PDB entry 8B0A | electron microscopy, 3.00 A resolution | chains C and J of the 11 polymer chains in the assembly

Chain C:
Name: Histone H2A type 1
Organism: Xenopus laevis
UniProtKB: P06897 (H2A1_XENLA); residues 0-129 here correspond to UniProt positions 1-130 (UniProt number = residue number + 1)
Sequence (130 residues; row label = number of the first residue in the row; numbering starts at 0):
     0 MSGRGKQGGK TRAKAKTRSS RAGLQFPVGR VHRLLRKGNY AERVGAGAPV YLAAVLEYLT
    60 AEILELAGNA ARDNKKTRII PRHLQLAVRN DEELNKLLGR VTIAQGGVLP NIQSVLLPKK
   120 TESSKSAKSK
Unresolved in the structure: 0-14, 119-129
Construct notes: conflict Arg99 (Gly100 in P06897), Ser123 (Ala124 in P06897)
UniProt features mapped onto this chain:
  - modified residue: Ser1 (N-acetylserine), Lys5 (N6-(2-hydroxyisobutyryl)lysine), Lys9 (N6-(2-hydroxyisobutyryl)lysine), Lys36 (N6-(2-hydroxyisobutyryl)lysine), Lys74 (N6-(2-hydroxyisobutyryl)lysine), Lys75 (N6-(2-hydroxyisobutyryl)lysine), Lys95 (N6-(2-hydroxyisobutyryl)lysine), Gln104 (N5-methylglutamine), Lys118 (N6-(2-hydroxyisobutyryl)lysine)
  - cross-link (Glycyl lysine isopeptide (Lys-Gly)): Lys13 (interchain with G-Cter in ubiquitin), Lys15 (interchain with G-Cter in ubiquitin), Lys119 (interchain with G-Cter in ubiquitin)

Chain J:
Molecule: DNA (149-MER) Widom 601 sequence
Sequence (160 nucleotides; each row starts with the number of its first residue; numbers below 1 keep their minus sign (DG-76 is residue -76)):
   -76 GCCTATCGAT GTATATATCT GACACGTGCC TGGAGACTAG GGAGTAATCC CCTTGGCGGT
   -16 TAAAACGCGG GGGACAGCGC GTACGTGCGT TTAAGCGGTG CTAGAGCTGT CTACGACCAA
    44 TTGAGCGGCC TCGGCACCGG GATTCTGATG GTCACCTAGA
Unresolved in the structure: 73-83

Interface between chain C and chain J:
Contacting residue pairs (15; chain C residue first):
  Arg29(C) - DG48(J)  sugar contact
  Arg29(C) - DC49(J)  salt bridge to the phosphate
  Arg35(C) - DA39(J)  salt bridge to the phosphate
  Arg42(C) - DG38(J)  hydrogen bond to the sugar
  Arg42(C) - DA39(J)  phosphate contact
  Val43(C) - DG38(J)  sugar contact
  Val43(C) - DA39(J)  hydrogen bond to the phosphate
  Gly44(C) - DG38(J)  phosphate contact
  Ala45(C) - DG38(J)  hydrogen bond to the phosphate
  Lys75(C) - DC58(J)  phosphate contact
  Lys75(C) - DA59(J)  salt bridge to the phosphate
  Thr76(C) - DG57(J)  hydrogen bond to the phosphate
  Thr76(C) - DC58(J)  hydrogen bond to the phosphate
  Arg77(C) - DG57(J)  sugar contact
  Arg77(C) - DC58(J)  hydrogen bond to the phosphate
Also at the interface, not in a pair above, chain C (10 interface residues in all): Thr16
Also at the interface, not in a pair above, chain J (9 interface residues in all): DC37, DA47

Summary:
Chain C and chain J form an interface of 10 and 9 residues respectively; the contacts include 6 hydrogen bonds
and 3 salt bridges. Among the polar pairs are Arg42(C)-DG38(J), Val43(C)-DA39(J) and Ala45(C)-DG38(J).
Chain C is Histone H2A type 1 (Xenopus laevis) and chain J is DNA (149-MER) Widom 601 sequence; the structure,
Cryo-EM structure of ALC1 bound to an asymmetric, site-specifically PARylated nucleosome, was determined by
electron microscopy.
